5T3Z - chains G and D of the 6 polymer chains in the assembly; structure by X-ray diffraction, 3.50 A resolution.

Chain G:
Protein: Envelope glycoprotein gp160
From: Human immunodeficiency virus 1
UniProtKB: Q2N0S6 (Q2N0S6_9HIV1); the construct lacks a stretch of the UniProt sequence and is renumbered around it, so the offset changes along the chain: 31-140 = UniProt 30-139; 149-185 = UniProt 140-176; 187-309 = UniProt 186-308; 312-321 = UniProt 309-318; 2 more segments
Chain sequence (481 residues; row label = number of the first residue in the row; note: 12 numbers in that range are skipped by the numbering (no residue carries them; nothing is unmodelled there); a row labelled like 185A-185I holds insertion residues (185A, then the next letters in order)):
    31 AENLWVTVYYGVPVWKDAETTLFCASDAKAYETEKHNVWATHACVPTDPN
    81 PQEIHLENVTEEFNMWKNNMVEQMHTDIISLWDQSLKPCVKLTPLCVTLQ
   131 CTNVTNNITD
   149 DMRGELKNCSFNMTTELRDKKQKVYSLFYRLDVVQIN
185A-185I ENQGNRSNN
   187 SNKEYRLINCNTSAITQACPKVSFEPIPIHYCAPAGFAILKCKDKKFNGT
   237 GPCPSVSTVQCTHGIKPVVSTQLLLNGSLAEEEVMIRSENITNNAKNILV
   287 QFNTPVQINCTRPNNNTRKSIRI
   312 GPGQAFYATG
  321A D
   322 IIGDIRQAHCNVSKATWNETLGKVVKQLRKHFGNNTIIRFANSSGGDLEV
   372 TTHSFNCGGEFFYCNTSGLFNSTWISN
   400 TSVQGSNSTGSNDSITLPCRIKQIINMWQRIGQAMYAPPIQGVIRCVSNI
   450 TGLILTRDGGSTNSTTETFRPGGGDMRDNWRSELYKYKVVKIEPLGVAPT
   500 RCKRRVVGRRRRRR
Not modelled in the structure: 149-151, 185A-185I, 400-410, 506-513
Construct notes: conflict Asn-332 (Thr330 in Q2N0S6), Cys-501 (Ala498 in Q2N0S6), Arg-509 (Glu506 in Q2N0S6), Arg-510 (Lys507 in Q2N0S6); expression tag (512-513)
Disulfide bonds: Cys-54/Cys-74, Cys-119/Cys-205, Cys-126/Cys-196, Cys-131/Cys-157, Cys-218/Cys-247, Cys-228/Cys-239, Cys-296/Cys-331, Cys-378/Cys-445, Cys-385/Cys-418
Covalently attached groups: N-acetylglucosamine (NAG) linked to Asn-88, Asn-133, Asn-160, Asn-234, Asn-262, Asn-295, Asn-339, Asn-355, Asn-363, Asn-386, Asn-392, Asn-448; glycan linked to Asn-156, Asn-197, Asn-276, Asn-301, Asn-332
What the authors report for this chain:
  - post-translational modification sites: Asn-332

Chain D:
Protein: IOMA Heavy Chain
From: Homo sapiens
Chain sequence (232 residues; numbered 1 to 219 plus 13 insertion-coded residues; the number before each row is that of its first residue; a row labelled like 82A-82C holds insertion residues (82A, then the next letters in order)):
     1 EVQLVESGAQVKKPGASVTVSCTASGYKFTGYHMHWVRQAPGRGLEWMGW
    51 IN
   52A P
    53 FRGAVKYPQNFRGRVSMTRDTSMEIFYMEL
82A-82C SRL
    83 TSDDTAVYYCAREMFDSS
100A-100I ADWSPWRGM
   101 VAWGQGTLVTVSSASTKGPSVFPLAPSSKSTSGGTAALGCLVKDYFPEPV
   151 TVSWNSGALTSGVHTFPAVLQSSGLYSLSSVVTVPSSSLGTQTYICNVNH
   201 KPSNTKVDKRVEPKSCDKT
Not modelled in the structure: 217-219
Disulfide bonds: Cys-22/Cys-92

Interface between chain G and chain D:
Contacting residue pairs - 27 pairs, chain G then chain D:
  Lys-97(G) with Asp-100B(D), salt bridge
  Thr-198(G) with Ser-74(D)
  Asn-276(G) with Trp-100C(D)
  Asn-279(G) with Trp-100C(D); Trp-100F(D), hydrogen bond
  Asn-280(G) with Lys-58(D), hydrogen bond (backbone-side chain); Trp-100F(D)
  Ala-281(G) with Pro-100E(D); Trp-100F(D)
  Gly-366(G) with Gly-55(D); Val-57(D)
  Gly-367(G) with Arg-54(D); Gly-55(D)
  Asp-368(G) with Arg-54(D), hydrogen bond (backbone-backbone); Arg-71(D), salt bridge
  Glu-370(G) with Arg-54(D), salt bridge
  Val-371(G) with Arg-54(D)
  Met-426(G) with Arg-54(D)
  Trp-427(G) with Arg-54(D)
  Gln-428(G) with Arg-54(D)
  Thr-455(G) with Lys-58(D)
  Arg-456(G) with Lys-58(D)
  Asp-457(G) with Arg-64(D), salt bridge
  Ser-460(G) with Gln-61(D)
  Arg-469(G) with Arg-64(D)
  Gly-473(G) with Phe-53(D); Arg-54(D), hydrogen bond (backbone-side chain)
Also at the interface, not in a pair above, chain G (23 interface residues in all): Thr-278, Ser-365, Asp-474
Also at the interface, not in a pair above, chain D (14 interface residues in all): Ala-56

Overview:
Chain G and chain D form an interface of 23 and 14 residues respectively; the contacts include 4 hydrogen
bonds and 4 salt bridges. Polar contacts include Lys-97(G)/Asp-100B(D), Asp-368(G)/Arg-71(D) and
Glu-370(G)/Arg-54(D). N-acetylglucosamine is covalently linked to Asn-88(G), Asn-133(G), Asn-156(G),
Asn-160(G), Asn-197(G) and Asn-234(G) and 11 more. From the paper: a modification site at Asn-332(G).
Here chain G is Envelope glycoprotein gp160 (Human immunodeficiency virus 1) and chain D is IOMA Heavy Chain
(Homo sapiens). Entry 5T3Z (3.5 Angstrom Crystal Structure of a Fully and Natively Glycosylated BG505
SOSIP.664 HIV-1 Env Trimer in ...) was determined by X-ray diffraction together with 5T3X from the same study.
